PDB entry 5VMC | X-ray diffraction, 2.15 A resolution | chains B and C of the 6 polymer chains in the assembly

Chain B:
Protein: Hemagglutinin HA2
From: Influenza A virus (strain A/Brevig Mission/1/1918 H1N1)
UniProt: Q9WFX3 (HEMA_I18A0); residues 1-185 here correspond to UniProt positions 345-529 (UniProt number = residue number + 344)
Amino-acid sequence (191 residues; numbered 1 to 191; the number before each row is that of its first residue):
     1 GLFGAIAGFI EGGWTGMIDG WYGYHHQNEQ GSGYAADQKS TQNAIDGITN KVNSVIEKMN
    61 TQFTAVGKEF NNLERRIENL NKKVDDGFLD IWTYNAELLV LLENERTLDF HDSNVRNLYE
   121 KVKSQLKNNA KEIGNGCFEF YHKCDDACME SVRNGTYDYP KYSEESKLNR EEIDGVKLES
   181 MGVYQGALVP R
Not modelled in the structure: 165-191
Construct notes: expression tag (186-191)
Cystine bridges: Cys144-Cys148
Swiss-Prot annotation at these positions:
  - glycosylation: Asn154 (N-linked (GlcNAc...) asparagine)

Chain C:
Protein: Hemagglutinin HA1
From: Influenza A virus (strain A/Brevig Mission/1/1918 H1N1)
Notes: fragment: Del133
UniProt: Q9WFX3 (HEMA_I18A0); aligned to UniProt positions 18-343 over residues 1-326 (the alignment contains insertions or deletions, so no single offset holds)
Amino-acid sequence (326 residues; row label = number of the first residue in the row):
     1 DTICIGYHAN NSTDTVDTVL EKNVTVTHSV NLLEDSHNGK LCKLKGIAPL QLGKCNIAGW
    61 LLGNPECDLL LTASSWSYIV ETSNSENGTC YPGDFIDYEE LREQLSSVSS FEKFEIFPKT
   121 SSWPNHETTG VTAACSYAGA SSFYRNLLWL TKKGSSYPKL SKSYVNNKGK EVLVLWGVHH
   181 PPTGTDQQSL YQNADAYVSV GSSKYNRRFT PEIAARPKVR DQAGRMNYYW TLLEPGDTIT
   241 FEATGNLIAP WYAFALNRGS GSGIITSDAP VHDCNTKCQT PHGAINSSLP FQNIHPVTIG
   301 ECPKYVRSTK LRMATGLRNI PSIQSR
Not modelled in the structure: 322-326
Cystine bridges: Cys42-Cys274, Cys55-Cys67, Cys90-Cys135, Cys278-Cys302
Covalent attachments: N-acetylglucosamine (NAG) linked to Asn87, Asn286
Swiss-Prot annotation at these positions:
  - glycosylation (N-linked (GlcNAc...) asparagine): Asn10, Asn11, Asn23, Asn87

Interface between chain B and chain C:
Residue-residue contacts (16):
  Asn72(B) - Gln104(C)  hydrogen bond (backbone-side chain)
  Leu73(B) - Asp97(C)
  Leu73(B) - Glu100(C)
  Glu74(B) - Glu100(C)
  Arg75(B) - Glu100(C)  hydrogen bond (backbone-side chain)
  Arg75(B) - Glu103(C)  salt bridge
  Arg75(B) - Gln104(C)  hydrogen bond
  Arg75(B) - Ser106(C)
  Arg75(B) - Gly259(C)  hydrogen bond (side chain-backbone)
  Arg75(B) - Ser260(C)
  Arg75(B) - Gly261(C)
  Arg76(B) - Glu99(C)
  Arg76(B) - Glu100(C)  salt bridge
  Arg76(B) - Glu103(C)
  Asn79(B) - Glu103(C)  hydrogen bond
  Asp90(B) - Lys304(C)  salt bridge
Other interface residues (no listed pair), chain B (8 interface residues in all): Tyr94
Other interface residues (no listed pair), chain C (15 interface residues in all): Lys204, Trp230, Arg258, Ser262, Phe291

Overview:
8 residues of chain B and 15 residues of chain C are in contact; the contacts include 5 hydrogen bonds and 3
salt bridges. Among the polar pairs are Arg75(B)-Glu103(C), Arg76(B)-Glu100(C) and Asp90(B)-Lys304(C).
N-acetylglucosamine is covalently linked to Asn87(C) and Asn286(C).
Here chain B is Hemagglutinin HA2 and chain C is Hemagglutinin HA1, both from Influenza A virus (strain
A/Brevig Mission/1/1918 H1N1). Entry 5VMC (Influenza hemagglutinin H1 mutant DH1 in complex with 6'SLN) was
determined by X-ray diffraction, deposited together with 5VMF, 5VMG and 5VMJ.
